PDB entry 8WW6 | electron microscopy, 3.73 A resolution | chains H and C of the 8 polymer chains in the assembly

Chain H:
Molecule: 25-nt DNA strand
Sequence (25 nucleotides; numbered 1 to 25; the number before each row is that of its first residue):
     1 TTTTTTTTTTTTTTTTTTTTTTTTT

Chain C:
Protein: Putative primase C962R
From: African swine fever virus
UniProtKB: A0A2X0TKI6 (A0A2X0TKI6_ASF); residues 1-962 here = UniProt positions 1-962
Amino-acid sequence (972 residues; each row starts with the number of its first residue):
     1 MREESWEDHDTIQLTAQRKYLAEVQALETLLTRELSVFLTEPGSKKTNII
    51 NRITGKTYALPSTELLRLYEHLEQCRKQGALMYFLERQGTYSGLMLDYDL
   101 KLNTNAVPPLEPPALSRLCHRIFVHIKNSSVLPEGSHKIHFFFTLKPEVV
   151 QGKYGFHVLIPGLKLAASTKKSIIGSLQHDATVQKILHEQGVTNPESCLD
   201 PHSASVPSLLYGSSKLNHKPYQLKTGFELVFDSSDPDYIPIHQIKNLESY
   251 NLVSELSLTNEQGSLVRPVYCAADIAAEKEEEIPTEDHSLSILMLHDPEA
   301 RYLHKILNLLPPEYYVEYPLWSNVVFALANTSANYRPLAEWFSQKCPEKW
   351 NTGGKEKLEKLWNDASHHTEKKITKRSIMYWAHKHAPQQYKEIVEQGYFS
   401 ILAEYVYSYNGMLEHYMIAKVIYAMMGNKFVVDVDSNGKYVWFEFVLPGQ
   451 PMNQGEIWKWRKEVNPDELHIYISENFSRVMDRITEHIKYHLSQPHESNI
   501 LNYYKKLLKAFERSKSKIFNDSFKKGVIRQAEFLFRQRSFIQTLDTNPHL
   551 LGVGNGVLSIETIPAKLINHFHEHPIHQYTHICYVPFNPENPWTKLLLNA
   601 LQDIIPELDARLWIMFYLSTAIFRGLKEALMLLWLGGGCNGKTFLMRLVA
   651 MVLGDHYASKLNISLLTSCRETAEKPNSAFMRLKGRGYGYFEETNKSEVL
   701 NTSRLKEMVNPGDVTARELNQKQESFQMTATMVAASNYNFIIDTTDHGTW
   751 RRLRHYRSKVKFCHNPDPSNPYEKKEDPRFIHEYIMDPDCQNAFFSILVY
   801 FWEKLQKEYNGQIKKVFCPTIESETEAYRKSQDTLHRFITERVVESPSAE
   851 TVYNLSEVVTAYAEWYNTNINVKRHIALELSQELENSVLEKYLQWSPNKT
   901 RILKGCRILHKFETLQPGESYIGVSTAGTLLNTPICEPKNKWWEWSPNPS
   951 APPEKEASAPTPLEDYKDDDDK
Disordered / not traced: 1-288, 919-934, 951-972
Differences from the reference sequence: expression tag (963-972)
Metal / ion sites: Mg2+: Thr-643 (together with ATP-gamma-S)
Small-molecule neighbours: ATP-gamma-S: Ala-600, Ile-604, Gly-637, Gly-638, Cys-639, Asn-640, Gly-641, Lys-642, Thr-643, Phe-644, Glu-693, Asn-737, Phe-762, Lys-775, Glu-776, Asp-777, Pro-778, Phe-780, Ile-781

Interface between chain H and chain C:
Residue-residue contacts (9):
  DT1(H) with Lys-675(C), hydrogen bond to the base
  DT3(H) with Lys-675(C), base contact
  DT4(H) with Leu-719(C), phosphate contact
  DT5(H) with Pro-676(C), phosphate contact; Arg-717(C), salt bridge to the phosphate; Leu-719(C), phosphate contact; Asn-720(C), hydrogen bond to the phosphate
  DT20(H) with Arg-513(C), phosphate contact
  DT21(H) with Arg-513(C), hydrogen bond to the sugar
Interface residues without a listed pair, chain H (9 interface residues in all): DT2, DT6, DT22
Interface residues without a listed pair, chain C (8 interface residues in all): Lys-509, Ala-673

In short:
9 residues of chain H and 8 residues of chain C are in contact; the contacts include 3 hydrogen bonds and 1
salt bridge. Polar pairs include DT1(H)/Lys-675(C), DT21(H)/Arg-513(C) and DT5(H)/Asn-720(C). Bound to chain
C: ATP-gamma-S.
Here chain H is a 25-nt DNA strand and chain C is Putative primase C962R (African swine fever virus). Entry
8WW6 (Structure of ATP-rs-Form AsfvPrimPol Hexamer) was determined by electron microscopy.
